Entry 8D6X (electron microscopy, 3.20 A resolution); this record covers chains K and Y of the 41 polymer chains in the assembly.

Chain K:
Molecule: Proteasome subunit alpha
Organism: Mycobacterium tuberculosis
Notes: EC 3.4.25.1
Reference sequence: A5U4D5 (PSA_MYCTA); numbering as in UniProt (aligned over 1-248)
Chain sequence (248 residues; numbered 1 to 248; the number before each row is that of its first residue):
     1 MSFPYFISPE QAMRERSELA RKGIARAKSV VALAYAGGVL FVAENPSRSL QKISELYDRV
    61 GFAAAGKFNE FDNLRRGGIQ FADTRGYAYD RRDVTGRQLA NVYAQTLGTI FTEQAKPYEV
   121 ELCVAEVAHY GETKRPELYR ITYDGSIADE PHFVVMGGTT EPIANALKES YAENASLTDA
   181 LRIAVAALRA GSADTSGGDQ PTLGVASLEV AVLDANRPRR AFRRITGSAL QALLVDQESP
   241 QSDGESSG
Unresolved in the structure: 1-7, 191-202, 235-248
What the authors report for this chain:
  - mutagenesis - E119A: abolished catalytic activity on Pup-FabD
  - mutagenesis - D144A, S146A: decreased catalytic activity on Pup-FabD

Chain Y:
Molecule: Proteasome subunit beta
Organism: Mycobacterium tuberculosis
Notes: EC 3.4.25.1
Reference sequence: A0A045HFG5 (A0A045HFG5_MYCTX); residues 244-534 here correspond to UniProt positions 1-291 (UniProt number = residue number - 243)
Chain sequence (291 residues; numbered 244 to 534; the number before each row is that of its first residue):
   244 MTWPLPDRLS INSLSGTPAV DLSSFTDFLR RQAPELLPAS ISGGAPLAGG DAQLPHGTTI
   304 VALKYPGGVV MAGDRRSTQG NMISGRDVRK VYITDDYTAT GIAGTAAVAV EFARLYAVEL
   364 EHYEKLEGVP LTFAGKINRL AIMVRGNLAA AMQGLLALPL LAGYDIHASD PQSAGRIVSF
   424 DAAGGWNIEE EGYQAVGSGS LFAKSSMKKL YSQVTDGDSG LRVAVEALYD AADDDSATGG
   484 PDLVRGIFPT AVIIDADGAV DVPESRIAEL ARAIIESRSG ADTFGSDGGE K
Unresolved in the structure: 244-300, 523-534

Interface between chain K and chain Y:
Residue-residue contacts (21):
  L56(K) with K368(Y)
  D58(K) with E364(Y)
  R75(K) with K368(Y); L369(Y)
  R76(K) with L369(Y)
  I79(K) with H365(Y); K368(Y); L369(Y), hydrophobic
  Q80(K) with H365(Y)
  D83(K) with H365(Y), salt bridge; K368(Y), salt bridge
  G86(K) with R357(Y), hydrogen bond (backbone-side chain)
  Y87(K) with E354(Y), hydrogen bond (side chain-backbone); R357(Y), hydrogen bond (backbone-side chain); L358(Y); V361(Y), hydrophobic
  Y89(K) with R357(Y)
  D90(K) with R357(Y)
  R219(K) with E364(Y), salt bridge
  R220(K) with E364(Y), salt bridge; K368(Y)
Also at the interface, not in a pair above, chain K (15 interface residues in all): E55, A88
Also at the interface, not in a pair above, chain Y (9 interface residues in all): E367

Summary:
Chain K and chain Y form an interface of 15 and 9 residues respectively; the contacts include 3 hydrogen bonds
and 4 salt bridges. Among the polar pairs are D83(K)-H365(Y), D83(K)-K368(Y) and R219(K)-E364(Y). From the
paper: D144A and S146A of chain K reduce catalytic activity on Pup-FabD; E119A of chain K abolishes catalytic
activity on Pup-FabD.
Here chain K is Proteasome subunit alpha and chain Y is Proteasome subunit beta, both from Mycobacterium
tuberculosis. Entry 8D6X (Structure of the Mycobacterium tuberculosis 20S proteasome bound to the ATP-bound
Mpa ATPase) was determined by electron microscopy (same publication as 8D6V, 8D6W and 8D6Y).
